Entry 8YUA (X-ray diffraction, 2.37 A resolution); this record covers chains C and E of the 6 polymer chains in the assembly.

# Chain C
Name: Detyrosinated tubulin alpha-1B chain
Source organism: Sus scrofa
Reference sequence: Q2XVP4 (TBA1B_PIG); residues 1-440 here = UniProt positions 1-440
Sequence (440 residues; numbered 1 to 440; the number before each row is that of its first residue):
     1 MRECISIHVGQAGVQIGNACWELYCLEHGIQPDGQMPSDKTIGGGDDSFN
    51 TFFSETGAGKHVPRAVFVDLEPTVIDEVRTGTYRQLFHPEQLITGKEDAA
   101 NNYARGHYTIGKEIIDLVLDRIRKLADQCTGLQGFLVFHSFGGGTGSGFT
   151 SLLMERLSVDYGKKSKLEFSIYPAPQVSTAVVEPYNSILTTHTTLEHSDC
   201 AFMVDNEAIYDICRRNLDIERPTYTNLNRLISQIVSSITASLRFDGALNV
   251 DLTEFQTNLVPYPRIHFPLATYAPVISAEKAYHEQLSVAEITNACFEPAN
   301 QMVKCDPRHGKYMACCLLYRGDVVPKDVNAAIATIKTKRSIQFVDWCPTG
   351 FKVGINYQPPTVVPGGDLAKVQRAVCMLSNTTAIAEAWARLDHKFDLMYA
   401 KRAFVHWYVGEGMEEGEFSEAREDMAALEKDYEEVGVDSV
Ion coordination: Ca2+: D39, T41, G44, D47, E55
Ligand contacts:
  - A1D69 (2-chloranyl-N-(4-methoxyphenyl)-N-methyl-thieno[3,2-d]pyrimidin-4-amine): T179, A180, V181
  - GTP (guanosine-5'-triphosphate): V9, G10, Q11, A12, Q15, I16, D69, D98, A99, A100, N101, S140, G142, G143, G144, T145, G146, I171, P173, V177, S178, T179, E183, N206, Y224, L227, N228, I231
UniProt features mapped onto this chain:
  - motif: M1 to C4 (MREC motif)
  - active site: E254
  - binding site (GTP): G10, Q11, A12, Q15, E71, A99, S140, G143, G144, T145, G146, T179, E183, N206, Y224, N228, L252
  - binding site (Mg(2+)): E71
  - modified residue: K40 (N6,N6,N6-trimethyllysine), S48 (Phosphoserine), S232 (Phosphoserine), Y282 (3'-nitrotyrosine), R339 (Omega-N-methylarginine), S439 (Phosphoserine)
  - cross-link (Glycyl lysine isopeptide (Lys-Gly)): K326 (interchain with G-Cter in ubiquitin), K370 (interchain with G-Cter in ubiquitin)

# Chain E
Name: Stathmin-4
Source organism: Rattus norvegicus
Reference sequence: P63043 (STMN4_RAT); residues 5-145 here correspond to UniProt positions 49-189 (UniProt number = residue number + 44)
Sequence (143 residues; row label = number of the first residue in the row):
     3 MADMEVIELNKCTSGQSFEVILKPPSFDGVPEFNASLPRRRDPSLEEIQK
    53 KLEAAEERRKYQEAELLKHLAEKREHEREVIQKAIEENNNFIKMAKEKLA
   103 QKMESNKENREAHLAAMLERLQEKDKHAEEVRKNKELKEEASR
Disordered / not traced: 3-5, 29-44, 142-145
Sequence notes: initiating methionine (3); expression tag (4)
UniProt features mapped onto this chain:
  - modified residue: S46 (Phosphoserine)

# Interface between chain C and chain E
Residue-residue contacts (30):
  H107(C) with K104(E); M105(E)
  Y108(C) with K104(E); M105(E), hydrophobic; N108(E)
  T109(C) with R112(E)
  K112(C) with M105(E)
  E155(C) with L101(E); K104(E), salt bridge
  R156(C) with L101(E)
  S158(C) with F93(E); I94(E)
  V159(C) with I94(E); A97(E), hydrophobic; K98(E)
  G162(C) with I94(E)
  K163(C) with N90(E); F93(E)
  T193(C) with K104(E)
  H197(C) with F93(E)
  V409(C) with H115(E), hydrogen bond (backbone-side chain)
  G410(C) with R112(E); H115(E)
  E411(C) with N108(E), hydrogen bond (backbone-side chain); R112(E), salt bridge
  G412(C) with N108(E); N111(E), hydrogen bond (backbone-side chain); R112(E)
  M413(C) with N108(E)
  E414(C) with N111(E), hydrogen bond
Interface residues without a listed pair, chain C (21 interface residues in all): L152, E196, E417
Interface residues without a listed pair, chain E (13 interface residues in all): S107

# Overview
21 residues of chain C and 13 residues of chain E are in contact, with 4 hydrogen bonds and 2 salt bridges.
Polar pairs include E155(C)-K104(E), E411(C)-R112(E) and V409(C)-H115(E). Bound to chain C: GTP and compound
A1D69.
Chain C is Detyrosinated tubulin alpha-1B chain (Sus scrofa) and chain E is Stathmin-4 (Rattus norvegicus);
the structure, Tubulin-RB3-TTL in complex with compound SI10, was determined by X-ray diffraction (same
publication as 8YTX and 8YU9).
